Entry 5NQ2 (X-ray diffraction, 1.54 A resolution); this record covers chains A and C of the 3 polymer chains in the assembly.

# Chain A
Molecule: MHC class I antigen
Source organism: Sus scrofa
UniProt: B1A9P6 (B1A9P6_PIG); residues 2-277 here correspond to UniProt positions 25-300 (UniProt number = residue number + 23)
Sequence (277 residues; numbered 1 to 277; the number before each row is that of its first residue):
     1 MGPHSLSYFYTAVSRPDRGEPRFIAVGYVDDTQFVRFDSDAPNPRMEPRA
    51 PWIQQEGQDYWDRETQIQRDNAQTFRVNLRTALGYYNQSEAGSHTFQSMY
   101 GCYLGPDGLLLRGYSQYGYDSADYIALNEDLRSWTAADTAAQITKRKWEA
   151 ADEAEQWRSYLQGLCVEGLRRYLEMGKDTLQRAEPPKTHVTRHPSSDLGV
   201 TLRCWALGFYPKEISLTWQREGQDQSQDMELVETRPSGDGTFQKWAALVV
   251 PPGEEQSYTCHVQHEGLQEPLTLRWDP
Differences from the reference sequence: initiating methionine (1)
Disulfides: Cys-102/Cys-165, Cys-204/Cys-260
Metal / ion sites: Ca2+ near Gln-227 (its only coordinating residue here)

# Chain C
Molecule: Ile-ala-tyr-glu-arg-met-cys-asn-ile
Sequence (9 residues; row label = number of the first residue in the row):
     1 IAYERMCNI

# Chain A / chain C interface
Pairs across the interface - 43 pairs, chain A then chain C:
  Leu-6(A) / Ile-1(C)
  Tyr-8(A) / Ile-1(C)  hydrogen bond (side chain-backbone)
  Tyr-8(A) / Ala-2(C)  hydrogen bond (side chain-backbone)
  Arg-63(A) / Glu-4(C)  salt bridge
  Glu-64(A) / Ile-1(C)
  Glu-64(A) / Ala-2(C)  hydrogen bond (side chain-backbone)
  Ile-67(A) / Tyr-3(C)
  Gln-68(A) / Ala-2(C)
  Asp-70(A) / Arg-5(C)  salt bridge
  Asn-71(A) / Met-6(C)
  Thr-74(A) / Arg-5(C)
  Thr-74(A) / Cys-7(C)
  Phe-75(A) / Met-6(C)  hydrophobic
  Val-77(A) / Asn-8(C)
  Asn-78(A) / Cys-7(C)
  Asn-78(A) / Asn-8(C)
  Asn-78(A) / Ile-9(C)  hydrogen bond (side chain-backbone)
  Thr-81(A) / Ile-9(C)
  Tyr-85(A) / Ile-9(C)  hydrogen bond (side chain-backbone)
  Phe-96(A) / Ile-9(C)  hydrophobic
  Tyr-100(A) / Ala-2(C)
  Tyr-100(A) / Tyr-3(C)  hydrogen bond (side chain-backbone)
  Tyr-117(A) / Met-6(C)
  Tyr-124(A) / Ile-9(C)
  Thr-144(A) / Ile-9(C)  hydrogen bond (side chain-backbone)
  Lys-147(A) / Asn-8(C)  hydrogen bond (side chain-backbone)
  Lys-147(A) / Ile-9(C)  hydrogen bond (side chain-backbone)
  Trp-148(A) / Cys-7(C)  hydrogen bond
  Trp-148(A) / Asn-8(C)  hydrogen bond (side chain-backbone)
  Glu-153(A) / Tyr-3(C)  hydrogen bond
  Glu-153(A) / Cys-7(C)  hydrogen bond
  Gln-156(A) / Tyr-3(C)
  Trp-157(A) / Tyr-3(C)  hydrophobic
  Trp-157(A) / Met-6(C)  hydrophobic
  Tyr-160(A) / Ile-1(C)  hydrogen bond (side chain-backbone)
  Tyr-160(A) / Ala-2(C)
  Tyr-160(A) / Tyr-3(C)
  Tyr-160(A) / Glu-4(C)
  Leu-164(A) / Ile-1(C)
  Leu-164(A) / Glu-4(C)
  Glu-167(A) / Ile-1(C)
  Gly-168(A) / Ile-1(C)
  Tyr-172(A) / Ile-1(C)  hydrogen bond (side chain-backbone)
Also at the interface, not in a pair above, chain A (32 interface residues in all): Tyr-10, Tyr-60, Ala-82

# Overview
The interface between chain A and chain C involves 32 residues on one side and 9 on the other; the contacts
include 15 hydrogen bonds and 2 salt bridges. Among the polar pairs are Arg-63(A)/Glu-4(C), Asp-70(A)/Arg-5(C)
and Tyr-8(A)/Ile-1(C).
Here chain A is MHC class I antigen (Sus scrofa) and chain C is Ile-ala-tyr-glu-arg-met-cys-asn-ile. Entry
5NQ2 ('Porcine (Sus scrofa) Major Histocompatibility Complex, class I, presenting IAYERMCNI) was determined by
X-ray diffraction together with 5NPZ, 5NQ0, 5NQ1 and 5NQ3 from the same study.
